PDB entry 1ZUH | X-ray diffraction, 1.80 A resolution | chain A

Chain A:
Protein: Shikimate kinase
From: Helicobacter pylori
Notes: EC 2.7.1.71
Reference sequence: P56073 (AROK_HELPY); residues 1-162 here = UniProt positions 1-162
Amino-acid sequence (168 residues; row label = number of the first residue in the row; numbers below 1 keep their minus sign (His-5 is residue -5)):
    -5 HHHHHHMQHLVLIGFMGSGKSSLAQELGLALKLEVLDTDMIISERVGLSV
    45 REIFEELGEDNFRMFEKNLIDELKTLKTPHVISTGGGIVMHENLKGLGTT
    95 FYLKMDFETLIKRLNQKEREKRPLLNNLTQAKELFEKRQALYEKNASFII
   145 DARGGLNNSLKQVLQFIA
Not modelled in the structure: -5 to 1, 111-118, 161-162
Differences from the reference sequence: expression tag (-5 to 0)
UniProt features mapped onto this chain:
  - region: Asn109 to Thr123 (LID domain)
  - binding site (ATP): Gly11 to Ser16, Arg116
  - binding site (Mg(2+)): Ser15
  - binding site (substrate): Asp33, Arg57, Gly80, Arg132
What the authors report for this chain:
  - conformationally variable residues (order/disorder transition): Lys111 to Leu118

Summary:
Curated annotation (UniProt) lists 7 ATP-binding residues, Mg2+-binding residue Ser15 and 4 substrate-binding
residues. The paper reports conformational variability at Lys111.
Chain A is Shikimate kinase (Helicobacter pylori); the structure, Structural Basis for Shikimate-binding
Specificity of Helicobacter pylori Shikimate Kinase, was determined by X-ray diffraction, deposited together
with 1ZUI.
